PDB entry 6HMG | X-ray diffraction, 1.27 A resolution | chain A

Chain A:
Protein: Glycosyl hydrolase family 71
Organism: Bacteroides xylanisolvens XB1A
UniProtKB: D6D1V7 (D6D1V7_9BACE); residue numbers follow UniProt; this construct covers 17-380
Chain sequence (385 residues; each row starts with the number of its first residue; numbers below 1 keep their minus sign (Met-4 is residue -4)):
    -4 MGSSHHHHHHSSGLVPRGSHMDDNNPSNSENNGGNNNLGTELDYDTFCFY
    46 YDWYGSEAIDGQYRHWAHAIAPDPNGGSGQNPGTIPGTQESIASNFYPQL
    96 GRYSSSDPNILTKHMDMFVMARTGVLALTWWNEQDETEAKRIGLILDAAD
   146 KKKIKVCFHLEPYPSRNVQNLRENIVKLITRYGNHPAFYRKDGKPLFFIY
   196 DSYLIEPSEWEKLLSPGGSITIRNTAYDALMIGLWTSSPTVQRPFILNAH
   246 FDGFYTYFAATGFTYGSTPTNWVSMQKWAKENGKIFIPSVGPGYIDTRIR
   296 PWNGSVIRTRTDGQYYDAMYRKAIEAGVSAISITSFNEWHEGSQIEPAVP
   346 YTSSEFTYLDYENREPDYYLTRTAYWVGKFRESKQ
Disordered / not traced: -4 to 30, 380
Sequence notes: initiating methionine (-4); expression tag (-3 to 16)
Residues lining bound ligands: alpha-Glc-1 / alpha-D-glucopyranose: Tyr46, Trp48, His60, His63, Trp126, His154, Glu156, Pro157, Tyr195, Tyr252, Ile294, Arg295, Glu333, His335, Glu336
Reported in the primary citation:
  - binding site for alpha-Glc-1: Glu336
  - catalytic residues: Glu336 (citing earlier work)

In short:
Ligands of chain A: alpha-Glc-1 / alpha-D-glucopyranose. From the paper: the catalytic residue Glu336; a
binding site for alpha-Glc-1 at Glu336.
Chain A is Glycosyl hydrolase family 71 (Bacteroides xylanisolvens XB1A); the structure, Structure of the GH99
endo-alpha-mannanase from Bacteroides xylanisolvens in complex with
alpha-Glc-1,3-(1,2-anhydro-carba-glucosamine), was determined by X-ray diffraction.
